Entry 8VFX (electron microscopy, 2.65 A resolution); this record covers chains E and J of the 12 polymer chains in the assembly.

# Chain E
Name: Histone H3.1
Organism: Homo sapiens
UniProtKB: P68431 (H31_HUMAN); residues 0-135 here correspond to UniProt positions 1-136 (UniProt number = residue number + 1)
Amino-acid sequence (136 residues; numbered 0 to 135; the number before each row is that of its first residue; numbering starts at 0):
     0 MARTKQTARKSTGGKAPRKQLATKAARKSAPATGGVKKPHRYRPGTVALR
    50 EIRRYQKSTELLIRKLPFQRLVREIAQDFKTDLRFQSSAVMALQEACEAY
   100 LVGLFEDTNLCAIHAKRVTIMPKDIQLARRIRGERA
Not modelled in the structure: 0-36, 134-135
UniProt features mapped onto this chain:
  - modified residue: Arg2 (Asymmetric dimethylarginine), Thr3 (Phosphothreonine), Lys4 (Allysine), Gln5 (5-glutamyl dopamine), Thr6 (Phosphothreonine), Arg8 (Citrulline), Lys9 (N6,N6,N6-trimethyllysine), Ser10 (ADP-ribosylserine), Thr11 (Phosphothreonine), Lys14 (N6-(2-hydroxyisobutyryl)lysine), Arg17 (Asymmetric dimethylarginine), Lys18 (N6-(2-hydroxyisobutyryl)lysine), Lys23 (N6-(2-hydroxyisobutyryl)lysine), Arg26 (Citrulline), Lys27 (N6,N6,N6-trimethyllysine), Ser28 (ADP-ribosylserine), Lys36 (N6,N6,N6-trimethyllysine), Lys37 (N6-methyllysine), Tyr41 (Phosphotyrosine), Lys56 (N6,N6,N6-trimethyllysine) and 8 more in UniProt
  - lipidation: Lys18 (N6-decanoyllysine)

# Chain J
Molecule: 186-nt DNA strand
Sequence (186 nucleotides; numbered 1 to 186; the number before each row is that of its first residue):
     1 ATCTTTCCTATTGCTTTAAAGGCAGAGGACTGTATTGATCAGTCCAAACT
    51 TCTTTCTGCATGTACATGGAAAACTGGCCAAGGCAAACACGTCCGGAATG
   101 ATGGTATTTAAGAACAAACATTCCCTGGTATCAGCAAGTACAGTGCCCTG
   151 CTGACAGAGCAGGAGACACAAAGTACCATCTCGGAT
Not modelled in the structure: 159-186

# Chain E / chain J interface
Residue-residue contacts - 30 pairs, chain E then chain J:
  His39(E) - DT5(J)  sugar contact
  His39(E) - DG82(J)  sugar contact
  Arg40(E) - DA81(J)  hydrogen bond to the base
  Arg40(E) - DG82(J)  hydrogen bond to the sugar
  Tyr41(E) - DT5(J)  hydrogen bond to the sugar
  Tyr41(E) - DT6(J)  sugar contact
  Tyr41(E) - DA81(J)  sugar contact
  Tyr41(E) - DG82(J)  hydrogen bond to the phosphate
  Arg42(E) - DA81(J)  sugar contact
  Pro43(E) - DA80(J)  phosphate contact
  Pro43(E) - DA81(J)  sugar contact
  Gly44(E) - DA80(J)  hydrogen bond to the phosphate
  Gly44(E) - DA81(J)  hydrogen bond to the phosphate
  Thr45(E) - DA81(J)  hydrogen bond to the phosphate
  Val46(E) - DA81(J)  hydrogen bond to the phosphate
  Val46(E) - DG82(J)  phosphate contact
  Ala47(E) - DA81(J)  hydrogen bond to the phosphate
  Arg49(E) - DT6(J)  sugar contact
  Arg49(E) - DC7(J)  phosphate contact
  Arg53(E) - DC7(J)  salt bridge to the phosphate
  Lys56(E) - DC8(J)  salt bridge to the phosphate
  Arg63(E) - DA89(J)  phosphate contact
  Arg63(E) - DC90(J)  salt bridge to the phosphate
  Lys64(E) - DC90(J)  hydrogen bond to the phosphate
  Lys64(E) - DG91(J)  salt bridge to the phosphate
  Leu65(E) - DA89(J)  phosphate contact
  Leu65(E) - DC90(J)  hydrogen bond to the phosphate
  Pro66(E) - DA89(J)  phosphate contact
  Arg69(E) - DA89(J)  salt bridge to the phosphate
  Arg83(E) - DT99(J)  sugar contact
Interface residues without a listed pair, chain J (13 interface residues in all): DT4, DA98

# Summary
18 residues of chain E face 13 of chain J across their interface; the contacts include 11 hydrogen bonds and 5
salt bridges. Among the polar pairs are Arg40(E)-DA81(J), Arg40(E)-DG82(J) and Tyr41(E)-DT5(J).
Chain E is Histone H3.1 (Homo sapiens) and chain J is a 186-nt DNA strand; the structure, Cryo-EM structure of
186bp ALBN1 nucleosome aided by scFv, was determined by electron microscopy together with 8VFY and 8VFZ from
the same study.
